9G03 - chains B and C of the 5 polymer chains in the assembly; structure by electron microscopy, 2.10 A resolution.

Chain B (and C):
Name: Carbon monoxide dehydrogenase/acetyl-CoA synthase beta subunit
From: Clostridium autoethanogenum DSM 10061
Notes: EC 1.2.7.4; chain C of this document is another copy of the same molecule, construct and numbering; everything in this record applies to it too
Sequence (630 residues; row label = number of the first residue in the row):
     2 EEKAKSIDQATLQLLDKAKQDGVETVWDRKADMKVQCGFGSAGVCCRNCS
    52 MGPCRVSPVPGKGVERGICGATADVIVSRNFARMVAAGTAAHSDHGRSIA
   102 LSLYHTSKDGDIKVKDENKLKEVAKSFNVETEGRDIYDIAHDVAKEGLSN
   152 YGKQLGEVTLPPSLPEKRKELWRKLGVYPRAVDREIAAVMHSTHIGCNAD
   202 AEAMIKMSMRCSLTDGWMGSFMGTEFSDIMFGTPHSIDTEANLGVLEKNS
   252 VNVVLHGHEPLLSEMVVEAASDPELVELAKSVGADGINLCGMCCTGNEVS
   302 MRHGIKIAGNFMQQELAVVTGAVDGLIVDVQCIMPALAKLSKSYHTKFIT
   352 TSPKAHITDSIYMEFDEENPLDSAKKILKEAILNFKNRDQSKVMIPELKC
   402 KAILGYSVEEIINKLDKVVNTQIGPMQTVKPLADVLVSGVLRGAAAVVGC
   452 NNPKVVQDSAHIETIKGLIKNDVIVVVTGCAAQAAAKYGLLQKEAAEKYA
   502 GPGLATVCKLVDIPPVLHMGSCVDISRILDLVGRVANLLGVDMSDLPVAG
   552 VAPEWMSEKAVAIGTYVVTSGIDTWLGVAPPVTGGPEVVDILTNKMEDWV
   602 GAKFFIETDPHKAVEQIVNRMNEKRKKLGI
Not modelled in the structure: 2 (chain C: 2-3)
Metal / ion sites: 4Fe-4S cluster Fe site 1: Cys-38, Cys-46 (shared with Cys-38(C), Cys-46(C) of chain C); 4Fe-4S cluster Fe site 2: Cys-47, Cys-50, Cys-55, Cys-70; Fe(3)-Ni(1)-S(4) cluster Fe: His-259, Cys-295, Cys-333, Cys-451, Cys-481, Cys-523
Ligand contacts:
  - Fe(3)-Ni(1)-S(4) cluster (RQM): His-259, Cys-294, Cys-295, Phe-312, Cys-333, Gly-450, Cys-451, Gly-480, Cys-481, Cys-523, Met-557, Ser-558, Lys-560
  - 4Fe-4S cluster (SF4), molecule 1: Cys-38, Phe-40, Gly-41, Cys-46, Arg-48, Arg-56
  - 4Fe-4S cluster (SF4), molecule 2: Cys-47, Arg-48, Asn-49, Cys-50, Met-52, Gly-53, Cys-55, Gly-68, Ile-69, Cys-70, Ala-72, Ile-77, Arg-80, Ile-196

Chain B / chain C interface:
Residue-residue contacts (172; chain B residue first):
  Glu-25(B) / Arg-67(C)
  Val-27(B) / Ile-69(C)  hydrophobic
  Arg-30(B) / Gly-68(C)  hydrogen bond (side chain-backbone)
  Arg-30(B) / Ile-69(C)  hydrogen bond (side chain-backbone)
  Arg-30(B) / Cys-70(C)
  Arg-30(B) / Gly-71(C)
  Lys-31(B) / Ile-69(C)
  Asp-33(B) / Val-65(C)
  Met-34(B) / Cys-55(C)  hydrophobic
  Met-34(B) / Arg-56(C)
  Met-34(B) / Val-65(C)  hydrophobic
  Met-34(B) / Arg-67(C)
  Met-34(B) / Gly-68(C)
  Val-36(B) / Arg-56(C)
  Gln-37(B) / Met-52(C)  hydrogen bond (side chain-backbone)
  Gln-37(B) / Gly-53(C)
  Gln-37(B) / Pro-54(C)  hydrogen bond (side chain-backbone)
  Gln-37(B) / Ile-69(C)
  Cys-38(B) / Arg-56(C)
  Gly-41(B) / Arg-48(C)
  Gly-41(B) / Pro-54(C)
  Ser-42(B) / Pro-54(C)
  Cys-46(B) / Arg-48(C)  hydrogen bond
  Arg-48(B) / Gly-41(C)
  Arg-48(B) / Cys-46(C)  hydrogen bond
  Arg-48(B) / Arg-48(C)
  Asn-49(B) / Glu-559(C)
  Cys-50(B) / Met-557(C)
  Ser-51(B) / Asn-453(C)  hydrogen bond (backbone-side chain)
  Ser-51(B) / Lys-455(C)  hydrogen bond (backbone-side chain)
  Ser-51(B) / Trp-556(C)  hydrogen bond (side chain-backbone)
  Ser-51(B) / Met-557(C)  hydrogen bond (backbone-backbone)
  Met-52(B) / Gln-37(C)  hydrogen bond (backbone-side chain)
  Met-52(B) / Phe-312(C)  hydrophobic
  Met-52(B) / Asn-453(C)
  Met-52(B) / Pro-454(C)
  Met-52(B) / Lys-455(C)
  Met-52(B) / Met-557(C)  hydrophobic
  Gly-53(B) / Gln-37(C)
  Gly-53(B) / Lys-455(C)  hydrogen bond (backbone-side chain)
  Pro-54(B) / Gln-37(C)  hydrogen bond (backbone-side chain)
  Pro-54(B) / Cys-38(C)
  Pro-54(B) / Gly-41(C)
  Pro-54(B) / Ser-42(C)
  Cys-55(B) / Met-34(C)  hydrophobic
  Arg-56(B) / Met-34(C)
  Arg-56(B) / Val-36(C)
  Arg-56(B) / Cys-38(C)
  Val-65(B) / Asp-33(C)
  Val-65(B) / Met-34(C)  hydrophobic
  Arg-67(B) / Met-34(C)
  Arg-67(B) / Lys-340(C)
  Gly-68(B) / Arg-30(C)  hydrogen bond (backbone-side chain)
  Gly-68(B) / Met-34(C)
  Ile-69(B) / Val-27(C)  hydrophobic
  Ile-69(B) / Arg-30(C)  hydrogen bond (backbone-side chain)
  Ile-69(B) / Lys-31(C)
  Ile-69(B) / Gln-37(C)
  Cys-70(B) / Arg-30(C)
  Cys-70(B) / Met-335(C)
  Cys-70(B) / Pro-336(C)
  Cys-70(B) / Ala-337(C)
  Gly-71(B) / Arg-30(C)
  Gly-71(B) / Pro-336(C)
  Gly-71(B) / Ala-337(C)
  Ala-72(B) / Pro-336(C)
  Arg-84(B) / Ala-88(C)
  Arg-84(B) / Glu-559(C)  salt bridge
  Ala-88(B) / Arg-84(C)
  Ala-88(B) / Met-191(C)  hydrophobic
  Ala-91(B) / Ala-188(C)
  Ala-91(B) / Met-191(C)  hydrophobic
  Ala-91(B) / His-192(C)
  Ala-92(B) / His-192(C)
  Asp-95(B) / Arg-185(C)  salt bridge
  Asp-95(B) / His-192(C)  salt bridge
  Arg-98(B) / Gln-155(C)  hydrogen bond
  Arg-98(B) / Arg-185(C)
  Arg-98(B) / Ala-188(C)
  Leu-102(B) / Leu-156(C)  hydrophobic
  Tyr-105(B) / Leu-156(C)
  Leu-149(B) / Gln-155(C)
  Gly-153(B) / Gly-153(C)
  Gln-155(B) / Arg-98(C)  hydrogen bond
  Gln-155(B) / Leu-149(C)
  Gln-155(B) / Asp-184(C)
  Leu-156(B) / Leu-102(C)  hydrophobic
  Leu-156(B) / Tyr-105(C)
  Asp-184(B) / Gln-155(C)
  Asp-184(B) / Asp-184(C)
  Asp-184(B) / Arg-185(C)
  Asp-184(B) / Ala-188(C)
  Arg-185(B) / Asp-95(C)  salt bridge
  Arg-185(B) / Arg-98(C)
  Ala-188(B) / Ala-91(C)
  Ala-188(B) / Arg-98(C)
  Ala-188(B) / Asp-184(C)
  Met-191(B) / Ala-88(C)  hydrophobic
  Met-191(B) / Ala-91(C)  hydrophobic
  Met-191(B) / Met-191(C)  hydrophobic
  His-192(B) / Ala-91(C)
  His-192(B) / Ala-92(C)
  His-192(B) / Asp-95(C)  salt bridge
  His-192(B) / Gln-332(C)  hydrogen bond
  His-192(B) / Lys-355(C)
  Ser-193(B) / Lys-355(C)  hydrogen bond (side chain-backbone)
  His-195(B) / Ser-558(C)
  His-195(B) / Glu-559(C)
  His-195(B) / Lys-560(C)  hydrogen bond (side chain-backbone)
  Ile-196(B) / Cys-333(C)  hydrogen bond (backbone-backbone)
  Ile-196(B) / Met-557(C)  hydrophobic
  Gly-197(B) / Gln-332(C)  hydrogen bond (backbone-backbone)
  Gly-197(B) / Cys-333(C)  hydrogen bond (backbone-backbone)
  Gly-197(B) / Ile-334(C)  hydrogen bond (backbone-backbone)
  Cys-198(B) / Gln-332(C)  hydrogen bond (side chain-backbone)
  Cys-198(B) / Ala-356(C)
  Cys-198(B) / Ile-358(C)
  Asn-199(B) / Lys-355(C)
  Asn-199(B) / Ala-356(C)
  Asn-199(B) / His-357(C)  hydrogen bond (side chain-backbone)
  Ala-200(B) / Pro-336(C)  hydrophobic
  Ala-200(B) / His-357(C)  hydrogen bond (backbone-backbone)
  Ala-200(B) / Ile-358(C)
  Ala-200(B) / Thr-359(C)  hydrogen bond (backbone-side chain)
  Asp-201(B) / His-357(C)
  Asp-201(B) / Thr-359(C)  hydrogen bond
  Ala-204(B) / His-357(C)
  Phe-312(B) / Met-52(C)  hydrophobic
  Phe-312(B) / Ile-196(C)  hydrophobic
  Gln-332(B) / His-192(C)  hydrogen bond
  Gln-332(B) / Gly-197(C)  hydrogen bond (backbone-backbone)
  Gln-332(B) / Cys-198(C)  hydrogen bond (backbone-side chain)
  Cys-333(B) / Ile-196(C)  hydrogen bond (backbone-backbone)
  Cys-333(B) / Gly-197(C)  hydrogen bond (backbone-backbone)
  Ile-334(B) / Gly-197(C)  hydrogen bond (backbone-backbone)
  Met-335(B) / Cys-70(C)
  Pro-336(B) / Cys-70(C)
  Pro-336(B) / Gly-71(C)
  Pro-336(B) / Ala-72(C)
  Pro-336(B) / Ala-200(C)  hydrophobic
  Ala-337(B) / Cys-70(C)
  Ala-337(B) / Gly-71(C)
  Lys-340(B) / Arg-67(C)
  Lys-355(B) / His-192(C)
  Lys-355(B) / Ser-193(C)  hydrogen bond (backbone-side chain)
  Lys-355(B) / Asn-199(C)
  Ala-356(B) / Cys-198(C)
  Ala-356(B) / Asn-199(C)
  His-357(B) / Asn-199(C)  hydrogen bond (backbone-side chain)
  His-357(B) / Ala-200(C)  hydrogen bond (backbone-backbone)
  His-357(B) / Asp-201(C)  hydrogen bond (backbone-backbone)
  His-357(B) / Ala-204(C)
  Ile-358(B) / Cys-198(C)
  Ile-358(B) / Ala-200(C)
  Thr-359(B) / Ala-200(C)  hydrogen bond (side chain-backbone)
  Thr-359(B) / Asp-201(C)  hydrogen bond
  Asn-453(B) / Ser-51(C)  hydrogen bond (side chain-backbone)
  Asn-453(B) / Met-52(C)
  Pro-454(B) / Met-52(C)
  Lys-455(B) / Ser-51(C)  hydrogen bond (side chain-backbone)
  Lys-455(B) / Met-52(C)
  Lys-455(B) / Gly-53(C)  hydrogen bond (side chain-backbone)
  Trp-556(B) / Ser-51(C)  hydrogen bond (backbone-side chain)
  Met-557(B) / Cys-50(C)
  Met-557(B) / Ser-51(C)  hydrogen bond (backbone-backbone)
  Met-557(B) / Met-52(C)  hydrophobic
  Met-557(B) / Ile-196(C)  hydrophobic
  Ser-558(B) / His-195(C)
  Glu-559(B) / Asn-49(C)
  Glu-559(B) / Arg-84(C)  salt bridge
  Glu-559(B) / His-195(C)
  Lys-560(B) / His-195(C)  hydrogen bond (backbone-side chain)
Interface residues without a listed pair, chain B (81 interface residues in all): Asn-81, Tyr-152, Ile-187, Ala-202, Val-331, Val-579
Interface residues without a listed pair, chain C (83 interface residues in all): Glu-25, Asn-81, Ala-87, Tyr-152, Ile-187, Ala-202, Met-208, Val-331, Val-579

Overview:
The interface between chain B and chain C involves 81 residues on one side and 83 on the other; the contacts
include 47 hydrogen bonds and 6 salt bridges. Polar contacts include Arg-84(B)/Glu-559(C),
Asp-95(B)/Arg-185(C) and Asp-95(B)/His-192(C). Ligands of chain B: 4Fe-4S cluster and Fe(3)-Ni(1)-S(4)
cluster.
Both chains are Carbon monoxide dehydrogenase/acetyl-CoA synthase beta subunit (Clostridium autoethanogenum
DSM 10061). Entry 9G03 (Structure of carbon monoxide dehydrogenase/acetyl-CoA synthase (CODH/ACS) in complex
with ferredoxin (Clostridium autoethanogenum)) was determined by electron microscopy, deposited together with
9FZY, 9FZZ, 9G00, 9G01, 9G02 and 9G7I.
